8ROY - chains A and D of the 3 polymer chains in the assembly; structure by electron microscopy, 3.10 A resolution.

[Chain A]
Molecule: DDB1- and CUL4-associated factor 15
From: Homo sapiens
UniProtKB: Q66K64 (DCA15_HUMAN); numbering as in UniProt (aligned over 1-600)
Amino-acid sequence (603 residues; each row starts with the number of its first residue; numbers below 1 keep their minus sign (Gly-2 is residue -2)):
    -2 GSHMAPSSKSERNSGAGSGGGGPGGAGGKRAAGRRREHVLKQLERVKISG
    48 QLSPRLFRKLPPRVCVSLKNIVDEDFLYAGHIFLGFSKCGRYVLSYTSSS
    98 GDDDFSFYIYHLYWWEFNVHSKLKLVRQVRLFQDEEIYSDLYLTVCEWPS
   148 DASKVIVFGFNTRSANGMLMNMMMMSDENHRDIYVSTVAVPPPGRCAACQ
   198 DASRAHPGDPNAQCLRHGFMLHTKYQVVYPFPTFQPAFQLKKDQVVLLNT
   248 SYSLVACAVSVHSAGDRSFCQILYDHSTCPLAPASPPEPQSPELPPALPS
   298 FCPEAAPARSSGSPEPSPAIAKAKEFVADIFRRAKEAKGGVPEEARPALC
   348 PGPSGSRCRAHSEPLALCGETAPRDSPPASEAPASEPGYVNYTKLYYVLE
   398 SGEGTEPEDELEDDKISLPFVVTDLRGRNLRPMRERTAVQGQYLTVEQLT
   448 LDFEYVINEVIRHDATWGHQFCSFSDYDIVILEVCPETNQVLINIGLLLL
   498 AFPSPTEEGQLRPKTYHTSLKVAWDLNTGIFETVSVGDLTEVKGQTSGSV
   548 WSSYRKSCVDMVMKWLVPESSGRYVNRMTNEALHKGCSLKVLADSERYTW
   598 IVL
Not modelled in the structure: -2 to 33, 72-76, 97-103, 159-175, 192-210, 260-264, 272-417, 432-438, 498-509, 540-546, 578-588
Construct notes: expression tag (-2 to 0)
Ligand contacts: A1H18 (1-[5-[[3,4-bis(chloranyl)-1H-indol-7-yl]sulfamoyl]-3-methyl-furan-2-yl]carbonyl-N-methyl-piperidine-4-carboxamide): Phe231, Gln232, Pro233, Ala234, Phe235, Val477, Arg552, Cys555, Val556, Val559, Met560, Leu563
Swiss-Prot annotation at these positions:
  - binding site (Zn(2+)): Cys193, Cys196, Cys211, His214
  - binding site (E7820): Phe231, Ala234, Phe235
  - modified residue (Phosphoserine): Ser50, Ser310, Ser314
  - mutagenesis: Val90 (V90D: Abolished interaction with DDB1, DDA1 and RBM39 in presence of indisulam), Leu91 (L91P: Abolished interaction with DDB1, DDA1 and RBM39 in presence of indisulam), Trp112 (W112R: Abolished interaction with DDB1, DDA1 and RBM39 in presence of indisulam), Phe129 (F129S/V: Abolished interaction with DDB1, DDA1 and RBM39 in presence of indisulam), Val182 (V182D: Decreased interaction with DDB1, DDA1 and RBM39 in presence of indisulam), Cys196 (C196Y: Decreased interaction with DDB1, DDA1 and RBM39 in presence of indisulam), Gln232 (Q232R: Decreased interaction with RBM39 in presence of indisulam, without affecting interaction with DDA1 and DDB1), Leu244 (L244P: Decreased interaction with DDB1, DDA1 and RBM39 in presence of indisulam), Leu392 (L392P: Decreased interaction with DDA1 and RBM39 in presence of indisulam), Thr420 (T420P: Decreased interaction with DDA1 and RBM39 in presence of indisulam), Glu444 (E444K: Decreased interaction with DDA1 and RBM39 in presence of indisulam), Val453 (V453D: Decreased interaction with DDA1 and RBM39 in presence of indisulam), 1 further mutagenesis entry in UniProt

[Chain D]
Molecule: DET1- and DDB1-associated protein 1
From: Homo sapiens
UniProtKB: Q9BW61 (DDA1_HUMAN); residue numbers follow UniProt; this construct covers 1-102
Amino-acid sequence (102 residues; numbered 1 to 102; the number before each row is that of its first residue):
     1 MADFLKGLPVYNKSNFSRFHADSVCKASNRRPSVYLPTREYPSEQIIVTE
    51 KTNILLRYLHQQWDKKNAAKKRDQEQVELEGESSAPPRKVARTDSPDMHE
   101 DT
Not modelled in the structure: 1-3, 22-29, 69-102
Swiss-Prot annotation at these positions:
  - modified residue: Ala2 (N-acetylalanine), Ser33 (Phosphoserine), Ser95 (Phosphoserine)

[How chain A and chain D interact]
Residue-residue contacts (10):
  Cys482(A) with Asn53(D)
  Glu484(A) with Lys51(D)
  Leu489(A) with Leu59(D), hydrophobic
  Val531(A) with Trp63(D), hydrophobic
  Ser532(A) with His60(D); Trp63(D)
  Val533(A) with Trp63(D)
  Trp562(A) with Ile54(D), hydrophobic; Leu55(D), hydrophobic; Tyr58(D), hydrophobic
Interface residues without a listed pair, chain A (9 interface residues in all): Glu480, Thr485

[In short]
9 residues of chain A face 8 of chain D across their interface. Chain A binds compound A1H18. Curated
annotation (UniProt) lists 4 Zn2+-binding residues, 3 E7820-binding residues and 13 mutagenesis sites on chain
A.
Chain A is DDB1- and CUL4-associated factor 15 and chain D is DET1- and DDB1-associated protein 1, both from
Homo sapiens; the structure, Structure of the human DDB1-DDA1-DCAF15 E3 ubiquitin ligase bound to compound
furan 24, was determined by electron microscopy (same publication as 8ROX).
